Entry 5UU4 (X-ray diffraction, 1.97 A resolution); this record covers chains B and D of the 4 polymer chains in the assembly.

# Chain B (and D)
Protein: Insulin B Chain
From: Homo sapiens
Notes: chain D of this document is another copy of the same molecule, construct and numbering; everything in this record applies to it too
Reference sequence: P01308 (INS_HUMAN); residues 1-30 here correspond to UniProt positions 25-54 (UniProt number = residue number + 24)
Amino-acid sequence (30 residues; row label = number of the first residue in the row):
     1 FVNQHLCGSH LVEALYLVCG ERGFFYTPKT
Not modelled in the structure: 1, 29-30 (chain D: 1-2, 29-30)
Modified positions: Pro28 (thioproline; PRS)
Metal / ion sites: Zn2+ near His10 (its only coordinating residue here)
Residues lining bound ligands: phenol (IPH): His5, Leu6, Cys7, His10, Leu11, Ala14

# Chain B / chain D interface
Residue-residue contacts (22):
  His5(B) with Tyr16(D), hydrogen bond (backbone-side chain)
  Gly8(B) with Tyr16(D)
  Ser9(B) with Glu13(D), hydrogen bond; Tyr16(D), hydrogen bond (backbone-side chain)
  Val12(B) with Tyr16(D), hydrophobic
  Tyr16(B) with His5(D), hydrogen bond (side chain-backbone); Gly8(D); Ser9(D); Val12(D), hydrophobic; Tyr26(D), hydrogen bond
  Gly20(B) with Pro28(D)
  Gly23(B) with Tyr26(D)
  Phe24(B) with Phe24(D), hydrophobic; Phe25(D); Tyr26(D), hydrogen bond (backbone-backbone)
  Phe25(B) with Phe24(D); Phe25(D), hydrophobic
  Tyr26(B) with Tyr16(D); Gly23(D); Phe24(D), hydrogen bond (backbone-backbone)
  Pro28(B) with Gly20(D); Glu21(D)
Interface residues without a listed pair, chain B (14 interface residues in all): Gln4, Glu13, Glu21
Interface residues without a listed pair, chain D (15 interface residues in all): Gln4, Leu17

# Overview
Chain B and chain D form an interface of 14 and 15 residues respectively, with 7 hydrogen bonds. Among the
polar pairs are His5(B)-Tyr16(D), Ser9(B)-Glu13(D) and Ser9(B)-Tyr16(D). Chain B binds phenol.
Both chains are Insulin B Chain (Homo sapiens). Entry 5UU4 (Insulin with proline analog ThioP at position B28
in the R6 state) was determined by X-ray diffraction.
